PDB entry 2PG5 | X-ray diffraction, 1.95 A resolution | chain A

[Chain A]
Name: Cytochrome P450 2A6
From: Homo sapiens
Notes: EC 1.14.14.1
Reference sequence: P11509 (CP2A6_HUMAN); numbering as in UniProt (aligned over 29-494)
Sequence (476 residues; each row starts with the number of its first residue):
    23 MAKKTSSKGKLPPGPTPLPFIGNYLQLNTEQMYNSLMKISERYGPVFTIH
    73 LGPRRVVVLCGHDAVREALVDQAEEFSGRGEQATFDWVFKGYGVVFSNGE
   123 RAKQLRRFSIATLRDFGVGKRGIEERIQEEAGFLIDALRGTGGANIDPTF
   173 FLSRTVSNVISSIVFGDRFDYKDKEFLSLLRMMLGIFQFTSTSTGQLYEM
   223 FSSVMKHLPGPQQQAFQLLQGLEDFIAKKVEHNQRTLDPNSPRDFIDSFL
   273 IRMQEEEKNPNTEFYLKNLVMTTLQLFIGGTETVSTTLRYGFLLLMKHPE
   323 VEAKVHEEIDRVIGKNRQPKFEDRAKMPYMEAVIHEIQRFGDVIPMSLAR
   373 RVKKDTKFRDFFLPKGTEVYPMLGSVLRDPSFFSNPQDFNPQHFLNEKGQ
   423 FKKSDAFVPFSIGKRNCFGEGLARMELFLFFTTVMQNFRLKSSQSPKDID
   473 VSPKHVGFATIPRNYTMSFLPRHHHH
Not modelled in the structure: 23-30, 495-498
Construct notes: cloning artifact (23-28); variant Leu160 (His in P11509); engineered mutation Gln297 (Asn in P11509); expression tag (495-498)
Metal / ion sites: heme Fe near Cys439 (its only coordinating residue here)
Residues lining bound ligands: heme (HEM): Arg101, Val116, Val117, Arg128, Leu135, Ile182, Leu298, Gly301, Gly302, Thr305, Val306, Thr309, Gln360, Ile366, Ser369, Leu370, Arg372, Leu395, Pro431, Phe432, Ser433, Ile434, Arg437, Asn438, Cys439, Phe440, Gly441, Leu444, Ala445, Leu449
Reported in the primary citation:
  - contacts within the chain: Val117-Gln297 (hydrogen bond), Tyr114-Gln297 (hydrogen bond)
  - mutagenesis - N297Q (Kd = 14.4 +/- 1.1 uM): increased binding to indole
  - mutagenesis - N297Q: increased catalytic activity on indole (citing earlier work)
  - mutagenesis - N297Q/I300V: increased catalytic activity on 4- and 5-BOI (citing earlier work)

[Summary]
Chain A binds heme. From the paper: N297Q increases binding to indole; contacts within the chain involving
Gln297, Val117 and Tyr114.
Chain A is Cytochrome P450 2A6 (Homo sapiens); the structure, Crystal Structure of Human Microsomal P450 2A6
N297Q, was determined by X-ray diffraction (same publication as 2PG6 and 2PG7).
